PDB entry 8Z83 | electron microscopy, 2.60 A resolution | chains C and U of the 36 polymer chains in the assembly

Chain C:
Molecule: Photosynthetic reaction center cytochrome c subunit
Organism: Halorhodospira halophila
Amino-acid sequence (362 residues; row label = number of the first residue in the row):
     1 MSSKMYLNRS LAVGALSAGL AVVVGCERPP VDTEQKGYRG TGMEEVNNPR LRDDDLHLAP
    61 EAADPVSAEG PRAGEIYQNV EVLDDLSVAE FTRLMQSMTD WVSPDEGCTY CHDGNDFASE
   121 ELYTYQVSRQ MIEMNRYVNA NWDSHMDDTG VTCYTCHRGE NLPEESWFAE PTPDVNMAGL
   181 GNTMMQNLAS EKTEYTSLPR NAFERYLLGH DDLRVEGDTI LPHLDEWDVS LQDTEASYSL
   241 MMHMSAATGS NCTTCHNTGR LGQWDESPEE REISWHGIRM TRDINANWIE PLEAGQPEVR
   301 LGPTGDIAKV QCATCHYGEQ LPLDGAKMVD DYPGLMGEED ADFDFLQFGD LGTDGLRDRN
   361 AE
Not modelled in the structure: 1-25, 359-362
Glycans and other covalent adducts: (2S)-3-hydroxypropane-1,2-diyl dihexadecanoate (Z41) linked to Cys-26; heme c (HEC) linked to Cys-111, Cys-153, Cys-156, Cys-252, Cys-255, Cys-312, Cys-315

Chain U:
Molecule: Antenna complex, alpha/beta subunit
Organism: Halorhodospira halophila
Reference sequence: A1WWW5 (A1WWW5_HALHL); residue numbers follow UniProt; this construct covers 1-64
Amino-acid sequence (64 residues; numbered 1 to 64; the number before each row is that of its first residue):
     1 MWRLWKLYDP RRVLIGIFSW LAVLALVIHF ILLSTDRFNW VGGAAVSSVS ESAEEVSALP
    61 PRQV
Not modelled in the structure: 47-64

Chain C / chain U interface:
Pairs across the interface - 13 pairs, chain C then chain U:
  Asn-176(C) with Leu-33(U); Ser-34(U); Thr-35(U), hydrogen bond (side chain-backbone); Asp-36(U), hydrogen bond; Asn-39(U)
  Ala-178(C) with Leu-33(U); Asn-39(U), hydrogen bond (backbone-side chain)
  Gly-179(C) with Leu-33(U); Ser-34(U); Asn-39(U)
  Leu-180(C) with Phe-30(U); Leu-33(U), hydrophobic; Ser-34(U)
Also at the interface, not in a pair above, chain U (8 interface residues in all): Val-41, Gly-42

Summary:
Chain C and chain U form an interface of 4 and 8 residues respectively; the contacts include 3 hydrogen bonds.
Polar contacts include Asn-176(C)/Thr-35(U), Asn-176(C)/Asp-36(U) and Ala-178(C)/Asn-39(U).
Here chain C is Photosynthetic reaction center cytochrome c subunit and chain U is Antenna complex, alpha/beta
subunit, both from Halorhodospira halophila. Entry 8Z83 (Photosynthetic LH1-RC complex from the purple
bacterium Halorhodospira halophila) was determined by electron microscopy together with 8Z82 from the same
study.
